Entry 8FIS (electron microscopy, 3.18 A resolution); this record covers chains B and E of the 10 polymer chains in the assembly.

# Chain B (and E)
Name: Envelope glycoprotein gp41
From: Human immunodeficiency virus 1
Notes: chain E of this document is another copy of the same molecule, construct and numbering; everything in this record applies to it too
Reference sequence: Q2N0S6 (Q2N0S6_9HIV1); residues 512-664 here correspond to UniProt positions 509-661 (UniProt number = residue number - 3)
Amino-acid sequence (153 residues; each row starts with the number of its first residue):
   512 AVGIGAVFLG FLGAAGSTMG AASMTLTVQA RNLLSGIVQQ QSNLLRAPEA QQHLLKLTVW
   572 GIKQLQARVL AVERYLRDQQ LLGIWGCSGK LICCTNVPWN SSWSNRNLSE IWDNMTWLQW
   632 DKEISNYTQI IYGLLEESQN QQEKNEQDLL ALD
Unresolved in the structure: 512-519, 547-566 (chain E: 512-519, 547-568)
Sequence notes: conflict Pro-559 (Ile556 in Q2N0S6), Cys-605 (Thr602 in Q2N0S6)
Cystine bridges: Cys-598/Cys-604
Covalently attached groups: N-acetylglucosamine (NAG) linked to Asn-611, Asn-618, Asn-637

# How chain B and chain E interact
Residue-residue contacts (29):
  Leu-576(B) with Leu-576(E), hydrophobic
  Gln-577(B) with Leu-576(E); Arg-579(E)
  Val-583(B) with Val-583(E), hydrophobic
  Glu-584(B) with Arg-579(E), salt bridge
  Leu-587(B) with Leu-545(E); Val-583(E), hydrophobic; Leu-587(E), hydrophobic
  Arg-588(B) with Arg-542(E), hydrogen bond (side chain-backbone); Leu-545(E); Ser-546(E)
  Gln-591(B) with Ala-541(E), hydrogen bond (side chain-backbone); Arg-542(E); Leu-545(E); Tyr-586(E)
  Leu-592(B) with Arg-542(E)
  Gly-594(B) with Gly-600(E)
  Ile-595(B) with Arg-542(E)
  Glu-647(B) with Thr-538(E), hydrogen bond; Arg-542(E), salt bridge
  Asn-651(B) with Met-535(E), hydrogen bond (side chain-backbone); Leu-537(E)
  Glu-654(B) with Lys-601(E); Leu-602(E); Ile-603(E)
  Lys-655(B) with Met-535(E)
  Glu-657(B) with Lys-601(E), salt bridge
  Gln-658(B) with Ile-603(E)
  Leu-661(B) with Cys-605(E), hydrophobic
Interface residues without a listed pair, chain B (20 interface residues in all): Val-580, Leu-581, Gln-650
Interface residues without a listed pair, chain E (19 interface residues in all): Ser-534, Val-580

# In short
Chain B and chain E form an interface of 20 and 19 residues respectively, with 4 hydrogen bonds and 3 salt
bridges. Polar contacts include Glu-584(B)/Arg-579(E), Glu-647(B)/Arg-542(E) and Glu-657(B)/Lys-601(E).
N-acetylglucosamine is covalently linked to Asn-611(B), Asn-618(B) and Asn-637(B).
Chain B and chain E are both Envelope glycoprotein gp41 (Human immunodeficiency virus 1); the structure,
Structure of Bispecific CAP256V2LS-J3 Fab in complex with BG505 DS-SOSIP.664, was determined by electron
microscopy.
